PDB entry 7HP1 | X-ray diffraction, 1.84 A resolution | chains A and B

== Chain A ==
Molecule: Serine protease subunit NS2B
From: Zika virus
UniProt: Q32ZE1 (POLG_ZIKV); residues 46-89 here correspond to UniProt positions 1414-1457 (UniProt number = residue number + 1368)
Chain sequence (46 residues; row label = number of the first residue in the row):
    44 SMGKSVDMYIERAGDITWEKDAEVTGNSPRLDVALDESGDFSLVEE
Not modelled in the structure: 44-49, 89
Construct notes: expression tag (44-45)

== Chain B ==
Molecule: Serine protease NS3
From: Zika virus
Notes: EC 3.4.21.91, 3.6.1.15, 3.6.4.13
UniProt: Q32ZE1 (POLG_ZIKV); residues 11-177 here correspond to UniProt positions 1509-1675 (UniProt number = residue number + 1498)
Chain sequence (168 residues; each row starts with the number of its first residue):
    10 MKEVKKGETTDGVYRVMTRRLLGSTQVGVGVMQEGVFHTMWHVTKGAALR
    60 SGEGRLDPYWGDVKQDLVSYCGPWKLDAAWDGLSEVQLLAVPPGERAKNI
   110 QTLPGIFKTKDGDIGAVALDYPAGTSGSPILDKCGRVIGLYGNGVVIKNG
   160 SYVSAITQGKREEETPVE
Not modelled in the structure: 10-15, 172-177
Construct notes: initiating methionine (10); conflict Lys107 (Arg1605 in Q32ZE1)
Cystine bridges: Cys143 forms a disulfide with the same residue of a neighbouring copy of this chain
Ligand contacts: A1BG8 (N-(1-methyl-1H-pyrazol-4-yl)-2-(2-methylpyrimidin-5-yl)benzamide): His51, Tyr130, Pro131, Ala132, Ser135, Tyr150, Gly151, Asn152, Val155, Tyr161

== Chain A / chain B interface ==
Residue-residue contacts - 94 pairs, chain A then chain B:
  Asp50(A) with Arg59(B)
  Met51(A) with Met26(B); Val36(B), hydrophobic; Val52(B); Thr53(B); Leu58(B); Arg59(B), hydrogen bond (backbone-backbone)
  Tyr52(A) with Arg24(B); Val25(B); Met26(B), hydrogen bond (backbone-backbone); Arg28(B); Ser33(B), hydrogen bond; Arg59(B)
  Ile53(A) with Tyr23(B), hydrophobic; Arg24(B); Met41(B), hydrophobic; Phe46(B), hydrophobic; Arg59(B), hydrogen bond (backbone-backbone); Ser60(B); Leu65(B), hydrophobic
  Glu54(A) with Tyr23(B); Arg24(B), hydrogen bond (backbone-backbone)
  Arg55(A) with Glu17(B); Asp20(B), hydrogen bond (side chain-backbone); Val22(B); Tyr23(B)
  Ala56(A) with Val22(B), hydrogen bond (backbone-backbone); Val100(B), hydrophobic; Ala106(B)
  Gly57(A) with Gly21(B); Val22(B), hydrogen bond (backbone-backbone)
  Asp58(A) with Leu98(B)
  Ile59(A) with Gly21(B); Val22(B); Val40(B), hydrophobic; Leu98(B), hydrophobic; Leu140(B), hydrophobic; Gly144(B); Val146(B), hydrophobic
  Thr60(A) with Asn108(B), hydrogen bond (backbone-side chain); Leu140(B)
  Trp61(A) with Val95(B); Gln96(B); Gln110(B); Leu140(B); Asp141(B); Lys142(B)
  Glu62(A) with Gln96(B), hydrogen bond (backbone-side chain); Asn108(B)
  Ala65(A) with Gln96(B); Asn108(B)
  Glu66(A) with Ile109(B); Gln110(B), hydrogen bond (backbone-backbone)
  Val67(A) with Glu94(B); Gln110(B)
  Thr68(A) with Ile109(B); Gln110(B), hydrogen bond (backbone-backbone); Thr111(B), hydrogen bond (backbone-side chain); Leu128(B)
  Gly69(A) with Thr111(B); Ala127(B); Leu128(B)
  Asn70(A) with Thr111(B); Leu112(B); Ala127(B)
  Ser71(A) with Leu112(B), hydrogen bond (side chain-backbone); Pro113(B); Gly114(B)
  Pro72(A) with Gly114(B); Ile115(B), hydrogen bond (backbone-backbone)
  Arg73(A) with Ile115(B)
  Leu74(A) with Ile115(B), hydrogen bond (backbone-backbone); Phe116(B); Lys117(B), hydrogen bond (backbone-backbone); Ile156(B), hydrophobic
  Asp75(A) with Lys117(B)
  Val76(A) with Phe116(B), hydrophobic; Lys117(B), hydrogen bond (backbone-backbone); Thr118(B)
  Leu78(A) with Lys73(B)
  Asp79(A) with Lys73(B)
  Glu80(A) with Lys73(B)
  Ser81(A) with Val72(B)
  Gly82(A) with Val72(B); Lys73(B); Asn152(B), hydrogen bond (backbone-side chain)
  Phe84(A) with Phe116(B), hydrophobic; Asn152(B); Gly153(B); Val154(B); Ala164(B), hydrophobic
  Ser85(A) with Val154(B)
  Leu86(A) with Val154(B), hydrophobic; Val155(B)
Interface residues without a listed pair, chain B (58 interface residues in all): Thr19, Thr27, Ala57, Ile123, Pro138, Val162

== Summary ==
33 residues of chain A face 58 of chain B across their interface; the contacts include 19 hydrogen bonds.
Polar contacts include Tyr52(A)-Ser33(B), Arg55(A)-Asp20(B) and Thr60(A)-Asn108(B). Chain B binds compound
A1BG8.
Chain A is Serine protease subunit NS2B and chain B is Serine protease NS3, both from Zika virus; the
structure, PanDDA analysis group deposition -- Crystal Structure of ZIKV NS2B-NS3 protease in complex with
ASAP-0014738-001, was determined by X-ray diffraction.
